Entry 8FJM (X-ray diffraction, 1.90 A resolution); this record covers chain A.

Chain A:
Name: Histone-lysine N-methyltransferase, H3 lysine-79 specific
Organism: Trypanosoma brucei brucei TREU927
Notes: EC 2.1.1.360
UniProtKB: Q581Z0 (Q581Z0_TRYB2); residues 43-295 here = UniProt positions 43-295
Amino-acid sequence (257 residues; row label = number of the first residue in the row):
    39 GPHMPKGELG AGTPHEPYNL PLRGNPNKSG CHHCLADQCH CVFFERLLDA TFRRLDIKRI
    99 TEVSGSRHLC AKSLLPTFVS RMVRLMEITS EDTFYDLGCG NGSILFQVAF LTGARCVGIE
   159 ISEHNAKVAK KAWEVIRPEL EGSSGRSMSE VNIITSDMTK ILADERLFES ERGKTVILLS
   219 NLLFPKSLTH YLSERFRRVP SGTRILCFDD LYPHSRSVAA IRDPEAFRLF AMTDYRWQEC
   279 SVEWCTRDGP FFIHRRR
Disordered / not traced: 39-44
Sequence notes: expression tag (39-42); variant Ser-187 (Pro in Q581Z0)
Ion coordination: Zn2+: Cys-69, Cys-72, Cys-77, Cys-79; Ca2+ site 1: Glu-207, Arg-236 (together with acetate ion) (shared with 1 residue of chain B); Ca2+ site 2: Glu-207 (together with acetate ion) (shared with 2 residues of chain B)
Ligand contacts: S-adenosylhomocysteine (SAH): His-106, Leu-107, Cys-108, Ala-109, Lys-110, Ser-111, Leu-112, Asp-134, Gly-136, Cys-137, Gly-138, Ser-141, Ile-142, Ile-157, Glu-158, Ile-159, Ser-160, Ser-194, Asp-195, Met-196, Leu-216, Ser-218, Phe-222, Leu-226
What the authors report for this chain:
  - mutagenesis - R105A, K110G, G136R/G138R: abolished catalytic activity
  - mutagenesis - R105A, K110G, R254A/R260A: unchanged binding to AdoMet
  - contacts within the chain: Arg-97/Glu-281 (salt bridge)
  - mutagenesis - F246M, E281S: unchanged catalytic activity
  - Zn2+ coordination: Cys-69, Cys-72, Cys-77, Cys-79
  - binding site for S-adenosylhomocysteine: Asp-134, Gly-136, Glu-158, Met-196, Phe-222
  - mutagenesis - C69S/C72S/C77S/C79S: decreased stability
  - mutagenesis - G136R/G138R: abolished binding to AdoMet
  - mutagenesis - D247K, R254A/R260A: abolished binding to nucleosome
  - mutagenesis - S218A: decreased catalytic activity on me0
  - specificity-determining residues: Ser-218
  - mutagenesis - D247K, R254A/R260A: abolished catalytic activity on nucleosome

Overview:
Bound to chain A: S-adenosylhomocysteine. The Zn2+ site is built by Cys-69, Cys-72, Cys-77 and Cys-79. Glu-207
and Arg-236 coordinate Ca2+ site 1. The paper reports a binding site for S-adenosylhomocysteine at Asp-134,
Gly-136 and Glu-158 among others; R105A, K110G and G136R/G138R abolish catalytic activity; 9 substitutions
were tested in all.
Chain A is Histone-lysine N-methyltransferase, H3 lysine-79 specific (Trypanosoma brucei brucei TREU927); the
structure, Crystal Structure of the Trypanosoma brucei DOT1A histone H3K76 methyltransferase in complex with
AdoHcy - P212121 ..., was determined by X-ray diffraction, deposited together with 8FJN.
